6IZL - chains B and C of the 3 polymer chains in the assembly; structure by electron microscopy, 3.30 A resolution.

Chain B (and C):
Molecule: mud crab tombus-like virus
Organism: Wenzhou tombus-like virus 18
Notes: chain C of this document is another copy of the same molecule, construct and numbering; everything in this record applies to it too
Reference sequence: A0A1L3KFA2 (A0A1L3KFA2_9VIRU); residues 1-337 here = UniProt positions 1-337
Chain sequence (337 residues; each row starts with the number of its first residue):
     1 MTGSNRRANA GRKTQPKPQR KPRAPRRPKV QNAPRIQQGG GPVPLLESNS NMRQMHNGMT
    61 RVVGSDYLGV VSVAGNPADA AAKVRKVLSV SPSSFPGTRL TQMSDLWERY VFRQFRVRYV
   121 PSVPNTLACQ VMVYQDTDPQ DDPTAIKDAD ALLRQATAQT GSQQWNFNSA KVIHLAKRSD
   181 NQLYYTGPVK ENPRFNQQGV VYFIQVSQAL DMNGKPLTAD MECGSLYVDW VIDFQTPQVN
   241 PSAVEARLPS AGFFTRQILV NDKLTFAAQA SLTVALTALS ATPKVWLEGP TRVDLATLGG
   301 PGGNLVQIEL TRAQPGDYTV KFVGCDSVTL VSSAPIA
Unresolved in the structure: 1-40, 242-337 (chain C: 1-29, 250-337)

Interface between chain B and chain C:
Contacting residue pairs - 53 pairs, chain B then chain C:
  N125(B) - L45(C)
  D136(B) - E108(C)
  D136(B) - Q238(C)
  T137(B) - E108(C)
  T137(B) - R109(C)
  D138(B) - E108(C)
  D138(B) - Y185(C)
  Q140(B) - K190(C)  hydrogen bond (backbone-side chain)
  D141(B) - E108(C)
  D141(B) - P241(C)
  A145(B) - E245(C)
  I146(B) - V244(C)  hydrophobic
  I146(B) - L248(C)  hydrophobic
  D148(B) - L248(C)
  A151(B) - V244(C)  hydrophobic
  A151(B) - L248(C)  hydrophobic
  Q155(B) - P241(C)
  Q155(B) - V244(C)
  T157(B) - R53(C)  hydrogen bond (backbone-side chain)
  Q159(B) - R53(C)
  Q159(B) - P237(C)
  T160(B) - R53(C)
  T160(B) - Q54(C)
  T160(B) - M55(C)
  T160(B) - H56(C)
  G161(B) - R53(C)  hydrogen bond (backbone-backbone)
  G161(B) - M55(C)
  S162(B) - M52(C)
  S162(B) - R53(C)  hydrogen bond (backbone-backbone)
  Q163(B) - N51(C)
  Q163(B) - M52(C)
  Q164(B) - S50(C)
  Q164(B) - N51(C)  hydrogen bond (backbone-backbone)
  W165(B) - N49(C)
  N166(B) - E47(C)
  N166(B) - S48(C)
  N166(B) - N49(C)
  N168(B) - L46(C)
  L175(B) - M55(C)
  A176(B) - M55(C)
  K177(B) - N57(C)
  R178(B) - R109(C)
  S179(B) - L183(C)
  S179(B) - Q235(C)  hydrogen bond
  D180(B) - N181(C)
  D180(B) - Q182(C)
  D180(B) - L183(C)  hydrogen bond (side chain-backbone)
  Q182(B) - Q182(C)
  E191(B) - E191(C)
  N192(B) - F195(C)
  R194(B) - Y185(C)
  R194(B) - F195(C)
  F195(B) - F195(C)  hydrophobic
Interface residues without a listed pair, chain B (35 interface residues in all): A158, K171, H174
Interface residues without a listed pair, chain C (35 interface residues in all): M59, N192, N196, T236, V239, N240

Summary:
Chain B and chain C each contribute 35 residues to their interface; the contacts include 7 hydrogen bonds.
Polar pairs include Q140(B)-K190(C), T157(B)-R53(C) and S179(B)-Q235(C).
Both chains are mud crab tombus-like virus (Wenzhou tombus-like virus 18). Entry 6IZL (Cryo-EM structure of
Mud crab tombus-like virus at 3.3 Angstroms resolution) was determined by electron microscopy together with
6IIC from the same study.
